PDB entry 8AV8 | X-ray diffraction, 1.80 A resolution | chains A and B

# Chain A
Protein: 14-3-3 protein sigma
Source organism: Homo sapiens
UniProt: P31947 (1433S_HUMAN); residue numbers follow UniProt; this construct covers 1-231
Sequence (236 residues; each row starts with the number of its first residue; numbers below 1 keep their minus sign (Gly-4 is residue -4)):
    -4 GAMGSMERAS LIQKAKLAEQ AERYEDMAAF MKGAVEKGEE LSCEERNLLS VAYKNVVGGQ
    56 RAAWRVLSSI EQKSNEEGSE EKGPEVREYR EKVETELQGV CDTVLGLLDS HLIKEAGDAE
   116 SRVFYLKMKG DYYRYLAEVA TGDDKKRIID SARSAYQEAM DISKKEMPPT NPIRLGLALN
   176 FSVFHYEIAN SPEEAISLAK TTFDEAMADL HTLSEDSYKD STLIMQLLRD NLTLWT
Disordered / not traced: 71-77
Covalently attached groups: compound O4R linked to Cys38
Sequence notes: expression tag (-4 to 0)
Bound ions: Mg2+ site 1 near Glu89 (its only coordinating residue here); Mg2+ site 2 near Glu189 (its only coordinating residue here)
Small-molecule neighbours: O4R (2-chloranyl-N-[[1-(1-phenoxycyclopentyl)carbonylpiperidin-4-yl]methyl]ethanamide): Arg41, Asn42, Ser45, Glu115, Phe119, Lys122, Pro167, Ile168, Gly171, Leu218, Ile219
What the authors report for this chain:
  - binding site for O4R: Asn42, Ser45

# Chain B
Protein: Estrogen receptor
UniProt: P03372 (ESR1_HUMAN); residues 591-595 here = UniProt positions 591-595
Sequence (5 residues; row label = number of the first residue in the row):
   591 FPATV
Modified residues: Thr594 (phosphothreonine; TPO)
What the authors report for this chain:
  - post-translational modification sites: Thr594 (citing earlier work)

# How chain A and chain B interact
Pairs across the interface (21):
  Lys49(A) with Thr594(B); Val595(B), hydrogen bond (side chain-backbone)
  Arg56(A) with Thr594(B)
  Arg60(A) with Phe591(B)
  Lys122(A) with Val595(B), hydrogen bond (side chain-backbone)
  Arg129(A) with Thr594(B)
  Tyr130(A) with Thr594(B)
  Gly171(A) with Val595(B)
  Leu174(A) with Ala593(B); Thr594(B); Val595(B), hydrophobic
  Asn175(A) with Thr594(B); Val595(B), hydrogen bond (side chain-backbone)
  Val178(A) with Pro592(B), hydrophobic; Ala593(B); Thr594(B)
  Glu182(A) with Pro592(B)
  Leu222(A) with Ala593(B), hydrophobic; Val595(B), hydrophobic
  Asn226(A) with Pro592(B); Ala593(B), hydrogen bond (side chain-backbone)
Also at the interface, not in a pair above, chain A (17 interface residues in all): Ser45, Asp126, Leu229, Trp230

# In short
17 residues of chain A face 5 of chain B across their interface; the contacts include 4 hydrogen bonds. Among
the polar pairs are Lys49(A)-Val595(B), Lys122(A)-Val595(B) and Asn175(A)-Val595(B). Compound O4R is
covalently linked to Cys38(A). The paper reports a binding site for O4R at Asn42(A) and Ser45(A); a
modification site at Thr594(B).
Here chain A is 14-3-3 protein sigma (Homo sapiens) and chain B is Estrogen receptor. Entry 8AV8 (Small
molecular stabilizer for ERalpha and 14-3-3 (1075300)) was determined by X-ray diffraction together with 8AI0,
8ALR, 8ALT, 8ALV, 8ALW, 8AM7 and 32 further entries from the same study.
